Entry 7KNH (electron microscopy, 3.74 A resolution); this record covers chains C and A of the 5 polymer chains in the assembly.

[Chain C (and A)]
Molecule: Spike glycoprotein
Source organism: Severe acute respiratory syndrome coronavirus 2
Notes: chain A of this document is another copy of the same molecule, construct and numbering; everything in this record applies to it too
Reference sequence: P0DTC2 (SPIKE_SARS2); numbering as in UniProt (aligned over 1-1208)
Chain sequence (1288 residues; numbered 1 to 1288; the number before each row is that of its first residue):
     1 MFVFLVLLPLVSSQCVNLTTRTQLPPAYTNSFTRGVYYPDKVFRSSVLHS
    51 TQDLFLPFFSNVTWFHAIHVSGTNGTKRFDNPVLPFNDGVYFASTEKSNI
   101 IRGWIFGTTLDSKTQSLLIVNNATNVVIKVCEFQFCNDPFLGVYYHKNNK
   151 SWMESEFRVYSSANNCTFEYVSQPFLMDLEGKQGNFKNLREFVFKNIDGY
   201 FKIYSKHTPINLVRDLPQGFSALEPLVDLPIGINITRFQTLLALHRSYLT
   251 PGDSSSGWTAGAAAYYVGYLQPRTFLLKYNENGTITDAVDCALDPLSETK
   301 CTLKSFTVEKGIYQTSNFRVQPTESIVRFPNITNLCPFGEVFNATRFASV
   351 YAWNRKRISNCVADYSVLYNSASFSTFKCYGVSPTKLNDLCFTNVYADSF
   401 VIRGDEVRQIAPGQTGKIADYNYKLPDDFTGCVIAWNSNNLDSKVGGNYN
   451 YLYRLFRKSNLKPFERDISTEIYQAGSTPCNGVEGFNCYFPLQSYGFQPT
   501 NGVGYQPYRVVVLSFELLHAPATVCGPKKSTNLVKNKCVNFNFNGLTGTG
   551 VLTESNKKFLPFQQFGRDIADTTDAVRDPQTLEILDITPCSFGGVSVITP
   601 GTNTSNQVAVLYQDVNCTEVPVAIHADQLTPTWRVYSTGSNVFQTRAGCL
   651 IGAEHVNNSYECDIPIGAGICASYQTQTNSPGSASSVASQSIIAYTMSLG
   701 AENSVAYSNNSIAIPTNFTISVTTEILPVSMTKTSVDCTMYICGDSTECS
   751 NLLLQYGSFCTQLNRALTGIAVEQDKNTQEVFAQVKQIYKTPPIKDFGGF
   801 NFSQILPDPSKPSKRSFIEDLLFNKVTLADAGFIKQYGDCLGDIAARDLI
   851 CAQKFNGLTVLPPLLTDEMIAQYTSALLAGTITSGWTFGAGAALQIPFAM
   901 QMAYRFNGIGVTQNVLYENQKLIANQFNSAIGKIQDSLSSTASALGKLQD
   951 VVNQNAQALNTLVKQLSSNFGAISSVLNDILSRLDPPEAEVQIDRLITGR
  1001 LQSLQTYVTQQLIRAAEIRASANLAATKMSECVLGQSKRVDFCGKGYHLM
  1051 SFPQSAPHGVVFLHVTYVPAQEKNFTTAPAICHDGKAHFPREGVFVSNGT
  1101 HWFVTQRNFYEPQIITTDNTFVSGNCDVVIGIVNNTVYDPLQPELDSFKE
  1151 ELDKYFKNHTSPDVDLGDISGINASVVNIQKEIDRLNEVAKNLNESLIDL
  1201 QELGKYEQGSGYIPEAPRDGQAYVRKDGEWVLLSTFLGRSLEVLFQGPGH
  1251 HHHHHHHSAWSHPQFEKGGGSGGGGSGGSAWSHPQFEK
Unresolved in the structure: 1-25, 67-80, 142-155, 177-186, 243-262, 621-638, 677-688, 812-814, 829-852, 1148-1288 (chain A: 1-25, 67-78, 142-152, 178-185, 247-260, 627-639, 677-689, 829-851, 1150-1288)
Construct notes: engineered mutation Gly682 (Arg in P0DTC2), Ser683 (Arg in P0DTC2), Ser685 (Arg in P0DTC2), Pro986 (Lys in P0DTC2), Pro987 (Val in P0DTC2); expression tag (1209-1288)
Disulfides: Cys131-Cys166, Cys291-Cys301, Cys336-Cys361, Cys379-Cys432, Cys391-Cys525, Cys480-Cys488, Cys538-Cys590, Cys617-Cys649, Cys662-Cys671, Cys738-Cys760, Cys743-Cys749, Cys1032-Cys1043, Cys1082-Cys1126
Covalent attachments: N-acetylglucosamine (NAG) linked to Asn61, Asn165, Asn234, Asn282, Asn331, Asn343, Asn603, Asn616, Asn657, Asn709, Asn717, Asn801, Asn1074, Asn1098, Asn1134
UniProt features mapped onto this chain:
  - region: Asn280 to Cys301 (Putative superantigen), Arg403 to Asp405 (Integrin-binding motif), Asn448 to Phe456 (Immunodominant HLA epitope recognized by the CD8+), Pro681, Ala684 (Putative superantigen), Ser816 to Tyr837 (Fusion peptide 1), Lys835 to Phe855 (Fusion peptide 2), Asp1163 to Glu1202 (Heptad repeat 2)
  - site: Arg815, Ser816 (Cleavage)
  - glycosylation: Asn17 (N-linked (GlcNAc...) (complex) asparagine), Asn61 (N-linked (GlcNAc...) (hybrid) asparagine), Asn74 (N-linked (GlcNAc...) (complex) asparagine), Asn122 (N-linked (GlcNAc...) (hybrid) asparagine), Asn149 (N-linked (GlcNAc...) (complex) asparagine), Asn165 (N-linked (GlcNAc...) (complex) asparagine), Asn234 (N-linked (GlcNAc...) (high mannose) asparagine), Asn282 (N-linked (GlcNAc...) (complex) asparagine), Thr323 (O-linked (GalNAc) threonine), Ser325 (O-linked (HexNAc...) serine), Asn331 (N-linked (GlcNAc...) (complex) asparagine), Asn343 (N-linked (GlcNAc...) (complex) asparagine), Asn603 (N-linked (GlcNAc...) (hybrid) asparagine), Asn616 (N-linked (GlcNAc...) (complex) asparagine), Asn657 (N-linked (GlcNAc...) (complex) asparagine), Thr676 (O-linked (GlcNAc...) threonine), Thr678 (O-linked (GlcNAc...) threonine), Asn709 (N-linked (GlcNAc...) (high mannose) asparagine), Asn717 (N-linked (GlcNAc...) (hybrid) asparagine), Asn801 (N-linked (GlcNAc...) (hybrid) asparagine) and 6 more in UniProt
  - natural variant: Leu5 (L5F: In strain: Iota/B.1.526), Ser13 (S13I: In strain: Epsilon/B.1.427/B.1.429), Leu18 (L18F: In strain: Beta/B.1.351, Gamma/P.1 and 1 more), Thr19 (T19I: In strain: Omicron/BQ.1.1, Omicron/XBB.1.5 and 1 more; T19R: In strain: Delta/B.1.617.2, Omicron/BA.2 and 4 more), Thr20 (T20N: In strain: Gamma/P.1), Leu24 to Ala27 (sequence variant, change not given here; In strain: Omicron/BA.2, Omicron/BA.2.12.1 and 6 more), Pro26 (P26S: In strain: Gamma/P.1), Gln52 (Q52H: In strain: Omicron/EG.5.1), Ala67 (A67V: In strain: Eta/B.1.525, Omicron/BA.1), His69 to Val70 (deletion: In strain: Alpha/B.1.1.7, Eta/B.1.525 and 5 more), Gly75 (G75V: In strain: Lambda/C.37), Thr76 (T76I: In strain: Lambda/C.37), 82 further natural variant entries in UniProt
  - mutagenesis: His69 to Val70 (Increased incorporation of cleaved spike into virions), Asn121 (N121Q: Partial loss of biliverdin affinity), Arg190 (R190K: Partial loss of biliverdin affinity), Asn234 (N234Q: Increased resistance to neutralizing antibodies), Asn331 (N331Q: Reduced viral infectivity), Asn343 (N343Q: Reduced viral infectivity), Leu452 (L452R: Increased resistance to neutralizing antibodies. Decreases HLA binding to NF9 epitope. Increased binding affinity to human ACE2), Tyr453 (Y453F: Decreased HLA binding to NF9 epitope. Increased binding affinity to human ACE2), Ala475 (A475V: Increased resistance to neutralizing antibodies), Val483 (V483A: Increased resistance to neutralizing antibodies), Glu484 (E484D: Increased replication in human TMEM106B overexpressing cells), Phe490 (F490L: Increased resistance to neutralizing antibodies and human covalescent sera neutralization), 12 further mutagenesis entries in UniProt
Reported in the primary citation:
  - conformationally variable residues (order/disorder transition): Asn824 to Leu858

[Interface between chain C and chain A]
Residue-residue contacts (140):
  Asn317(C) - Asp737(A)  hydrogen bond
  Arg319(C) - Met740(A)
  Arg319(C) - Asp745(A)
  Gly381(C) - Arg983(A)
  Val382(C) - Arg983(A)
  Ser383(C) - Ser982(A)
  Ser383(C) - Arg983(A)  hydrogen bond (backbone-backbone)
  Lys386(C) - Ser982(A)  hydrogen bond
  Lys386(C) - Arg983(A)
  Phe392(C) - Arg983(A)
  Asn394(C) - Tyr200(A)  hydrogen bond
  Tyr396(C) - Tyr200(A)
  Tyr396(C) - Pro230(A)
  Ile468(C) - Lys113(A)  hydrogen bond (backbone-side chain)
  Pro521(C) - Lys41(A)
  Thr547(C) - Asn978(A)
  Thr549(C) - Asp745(A)
  Lys557(C) - Phe43(A)
  Lys558(C) - Phe43(A)
  Phe559(C) - Phe43(A)  hydrophobic
  Phe562(C) - Tyr38(A)  hydrophobic
  Phe562(C) - Lys41(A)  hydrogen bond (backbone-side chain)
  Phe562(C) - Glu224(A)
  Phe562(C) - Pro225(A)  hydrophobic
  Gln563(C) - Lys41(A)
  Gln563(C) - Val42(A)
  Phe565(C) - Lys41(A)
  Arg567(C) - Val42(A)
  Arg567(C) - Phe43(A)
  Arg567(C) - Arg44(A)
  Asp568(C) - Arg44(A)
  Ala570(C) - Val963(A)
  Ala570(C) - Ser967(A)
  Asp571(C) - Ser967(A)
  Asp571(C) - Ser975(A)  hydrogen bond
  Pro589(C) - Asn856(A)
  Phe592(C) - Met740(A)  hydrophobic
  Phe592(C) - Lys854(A)
  Phe592(C) - Phe855(A)
  Gln613(C) - Leu861(A)
  Asp614(C) - Thr859(A)
  Asp614(C) - Val860(A)
  Pro665(C) - Leu864(A)  hydrophobic
  Ile666(C) - Leu864(A)
  Gly667(C) - Leu864(A)
  Ala668(C) - Pro862(A)  hydrophobic
  Ala668(C) - Pro863(A)  hydrogen bond (backbone-backbone)
  Ala668(C) - Thr866(A)
  Gly669(C) - Leu864(A)  hydrogen bond (backbone-backbone)
  Gly669(C) - Thr866(A)
  Met697(C) - Leu865(A)  hydrophobic
  Met697(C) - Met869(A)  hydrophobic
  Leu699(C) - Ile788(A)
  Leu699(C) - Gln872(A)
  Ala701(C) - Gln787(A)
  Ala701(C) - Ile788(A)
  Glu702(C) - Ile788(A)
  Glu702(C) - Lys790(A)  salt bridge
  Asn703(C) - Gln787(A)  hydrogen bond
  Asn703(C) - Ile788(A)
  Asn703(C) - Tyr789(A)
  Asn703(C) - Lys790(A)
  Ser704(C) - Lys790(A)
  Val705(C) - Tyr789(A)  hydrophobic
  Val705(C) - Gln895(A)
  Ala706(C) - Gln895(A)
  Tyr707(C) - Pro792(A)  hydrophobic
  Tyr707(C) - Asp796(A)  hydrogen bond (side chain-backbone)
  Tyr707(C) - Phe797(A)
  Tyr707(C) - Thr883(A)
  Tyr707(C) - Ile896(A)
  Tyr707(C) - Pro897(A)  hydrophobic
  Tyr707(C) - Phe898(A)
  Ser708(C) - Pro897(A)
  Asn709(C) - Asp796(A)
  Asn709(C) - Pro897(A)
  Ser711(C) - Gln895(A)
  Ser711(C) - Ile896(A)
  Ser711(C) - Pro897(A)
  Ile712(C) - Gln895(A)
  Ile712(C) - Ile896(A)  hydrophobic
  Ala713(C) - Leu894(A)
  Ala713(C) - Gln895(A)  hydrogen bond (backbone-backbone)
  Pro715(C) - Leu894(A)
  Gln957(C) - Arg765(A)  hydrogen bond
  Thr961(C) - Ser758(A)
  Thr961(C) - Gln762(A)
  Gln965(C) - Ser758(A)  hydrogen bond
  Gln965(C) - Phe759(A)
  Ser968(C) - Gln755(A)  hydrogen bond (side chain-backbone)
  Ser968(C) - Tyr756(A)  hydrogen bond (side chain-backbone)
  Ser968(C) - Gly757(A)
  Asn969(C) - Gln755(A)  hydrogen bond (backbone-backbone)
  Phe970(C) - Gln755(A)  hydrogen bond (backbone-backbone)
  Phe970(C) - Tyr756(A)
  Phe970(C) - Phe759(A)  hydrophobic
  Gly971(C) - Gln755(A)  hydrogen bond (backbone-side chain)
  Arg995(C) - Tyr756(A)  hydrogen bond
  Arg995(C) - Asp994(A)  salt bridge
  Ser1003(C) - Phe759(A)
  Thr1006(C) - Gln762(A)
  Thr1006(C) - Gln1005(A)  hydrogen bond
  Ile1013(C) - Ile1013(A)  hydrophobic
  Glu1017(C) - Glu773(A)
  Arg1039(C) - Thr1027(A)
  Arg1039(C) - Glu1031(A)  salt bridge
  Arg1039(C) - Arg1039(A)
  Val1040(C) - Ser1030(A)  hydrogen bond (backbone-side chain)
  Val1040(C) - Glu1031(A)
  Val1040(C) - Gly1035(A)
  Asp1041(C) - Ser1030(A)  hydrogen bond (backbone-side chain)
  Phe1042(C) - Glu1031(A)
  Lys1045(C) - Gln784(A)  hydrogen bond (side chain-backbone)
  Lys1045(C) - Lys786(A)
  Lys1045(C) - Gly889(A)  hydrogen bond (side chain-backbone)
  Lys1045(C) - Ala890(A)
  Gly1046(C) - Ala890(A)
  Tyr1047(C) - Trp886(A)
  Tyr1047(C) - Ala890(A)  hydrophobic
  Glu1072(C) - Ala892(A)
  Glu1072(C) - Ala893(A)
  Glu1072(C) - Leu894(A)
  Asn1074(C) - Gln895(A)
  Thr1077(C) - Pro897(A)
  Thr1077(C) - Met900(A)
  Pro1079(C) - Tyr917(A)  hydrophobic
  Phe1089(C) - Asn914(A)
  Phe1089(C) - Tyr917(A)  hydrophobic
  Pro1090(C) - Gln913(A)  hydrogen bond (backbone-side chain)
  Glu1092(C) - Tyr904(A)  hydrogen bond
  Arg1107(C) - Trp886(A)
  Arg1107(C) - Ile896(A)
  Arg1107(C) - Met900(A)  hydrogen bond (side chain-backbone)
  Arg1107(C) - Tyr904(A)
  Phe1121(C) - Asn914(A)
  Ser1123(C) - Asn914(A)  hydrogen bond
  Val1128(C) - Glu918(A)
  Val1129(C) - Tyr917(A)  hydrophobic
  Ile1130(C) - Gln920(A)
  Asp1146(C) - Phe1148(A)
Other interface residues (no listed pair), chain C (103 interface residues in all): Leu390, Leu518, Ala520, Leu560, Gln564, Gly566, Ile569, Gly593, Arg646, Ala647, Gly700, Asn710, Ile714, Gly999, Gln1002, Lys1038, Val1068, Pro1069, Gly1093, Val1094, Gly1124, Leu1141, Leu1145
Other interface residues (no listed pair), chain A (96 interface residues in all): Asp40, Asp198, Asn282, Thr739, Gly857, Leu858, Phe888, Gly891, Thr912, Lys964, Ile973, Leu984, Asp985, Gln1002, Leu1012, Leu1034, Lys1038, Glu1111, Leu1141, Ser1147

[Overview]
Chain C and chain A form an interface of 103 and 96 residues respectively; the contacts include 29 hydrogen
bonds and 3 salt bridges. Among the polar pairs are Glu702(C)-Lys790(A), Arg995(C)-Asp994(A) and
Arg1039(C)-Glu1031(A). Covalently linked N-acetylglucosamine: at Asn61(C), Asn165(C), Asn234(C), Asn282(C),
Asn331(C) and Asn343(C) and 9 more. From the paper: conformational variability at Asn824(C).
Chain C and chain A are both Spike glycoprotein (Severe acute respiratory syndrome coronavirus 2); the
structure, Cryo-EM Structure of Double ACE2-Bound SARS-CoV-2 Trimer Spike at pH 5.5, was determined by
electron microscopy together with 7KMB, 7KMS, 7KMZ, 7KNB, 7KNE and 7KNI from the same study.
